9C7Y - chains A and C of the 5 polymer chains in the assembly; structure by electron microscopy, 3.24 A resolution.

# Chain A
Molecule: RNA-directed RNA polymerase L
Source organism: Human respiratory syncytial virus A2
Notes: EC 2.7.7.48, 2.1.1.56, 2.7.7.-, 2.7.7.88
UniProtKB: P28887 (L_HRSVA); numbering as in UniProt (aligned over 1-2165)
Sequence (2201 residues; numbered -35 to 2165; the number before each row is that of its first residue; numbers below 1 keep their minus sign (Met-35 is residue -35)):
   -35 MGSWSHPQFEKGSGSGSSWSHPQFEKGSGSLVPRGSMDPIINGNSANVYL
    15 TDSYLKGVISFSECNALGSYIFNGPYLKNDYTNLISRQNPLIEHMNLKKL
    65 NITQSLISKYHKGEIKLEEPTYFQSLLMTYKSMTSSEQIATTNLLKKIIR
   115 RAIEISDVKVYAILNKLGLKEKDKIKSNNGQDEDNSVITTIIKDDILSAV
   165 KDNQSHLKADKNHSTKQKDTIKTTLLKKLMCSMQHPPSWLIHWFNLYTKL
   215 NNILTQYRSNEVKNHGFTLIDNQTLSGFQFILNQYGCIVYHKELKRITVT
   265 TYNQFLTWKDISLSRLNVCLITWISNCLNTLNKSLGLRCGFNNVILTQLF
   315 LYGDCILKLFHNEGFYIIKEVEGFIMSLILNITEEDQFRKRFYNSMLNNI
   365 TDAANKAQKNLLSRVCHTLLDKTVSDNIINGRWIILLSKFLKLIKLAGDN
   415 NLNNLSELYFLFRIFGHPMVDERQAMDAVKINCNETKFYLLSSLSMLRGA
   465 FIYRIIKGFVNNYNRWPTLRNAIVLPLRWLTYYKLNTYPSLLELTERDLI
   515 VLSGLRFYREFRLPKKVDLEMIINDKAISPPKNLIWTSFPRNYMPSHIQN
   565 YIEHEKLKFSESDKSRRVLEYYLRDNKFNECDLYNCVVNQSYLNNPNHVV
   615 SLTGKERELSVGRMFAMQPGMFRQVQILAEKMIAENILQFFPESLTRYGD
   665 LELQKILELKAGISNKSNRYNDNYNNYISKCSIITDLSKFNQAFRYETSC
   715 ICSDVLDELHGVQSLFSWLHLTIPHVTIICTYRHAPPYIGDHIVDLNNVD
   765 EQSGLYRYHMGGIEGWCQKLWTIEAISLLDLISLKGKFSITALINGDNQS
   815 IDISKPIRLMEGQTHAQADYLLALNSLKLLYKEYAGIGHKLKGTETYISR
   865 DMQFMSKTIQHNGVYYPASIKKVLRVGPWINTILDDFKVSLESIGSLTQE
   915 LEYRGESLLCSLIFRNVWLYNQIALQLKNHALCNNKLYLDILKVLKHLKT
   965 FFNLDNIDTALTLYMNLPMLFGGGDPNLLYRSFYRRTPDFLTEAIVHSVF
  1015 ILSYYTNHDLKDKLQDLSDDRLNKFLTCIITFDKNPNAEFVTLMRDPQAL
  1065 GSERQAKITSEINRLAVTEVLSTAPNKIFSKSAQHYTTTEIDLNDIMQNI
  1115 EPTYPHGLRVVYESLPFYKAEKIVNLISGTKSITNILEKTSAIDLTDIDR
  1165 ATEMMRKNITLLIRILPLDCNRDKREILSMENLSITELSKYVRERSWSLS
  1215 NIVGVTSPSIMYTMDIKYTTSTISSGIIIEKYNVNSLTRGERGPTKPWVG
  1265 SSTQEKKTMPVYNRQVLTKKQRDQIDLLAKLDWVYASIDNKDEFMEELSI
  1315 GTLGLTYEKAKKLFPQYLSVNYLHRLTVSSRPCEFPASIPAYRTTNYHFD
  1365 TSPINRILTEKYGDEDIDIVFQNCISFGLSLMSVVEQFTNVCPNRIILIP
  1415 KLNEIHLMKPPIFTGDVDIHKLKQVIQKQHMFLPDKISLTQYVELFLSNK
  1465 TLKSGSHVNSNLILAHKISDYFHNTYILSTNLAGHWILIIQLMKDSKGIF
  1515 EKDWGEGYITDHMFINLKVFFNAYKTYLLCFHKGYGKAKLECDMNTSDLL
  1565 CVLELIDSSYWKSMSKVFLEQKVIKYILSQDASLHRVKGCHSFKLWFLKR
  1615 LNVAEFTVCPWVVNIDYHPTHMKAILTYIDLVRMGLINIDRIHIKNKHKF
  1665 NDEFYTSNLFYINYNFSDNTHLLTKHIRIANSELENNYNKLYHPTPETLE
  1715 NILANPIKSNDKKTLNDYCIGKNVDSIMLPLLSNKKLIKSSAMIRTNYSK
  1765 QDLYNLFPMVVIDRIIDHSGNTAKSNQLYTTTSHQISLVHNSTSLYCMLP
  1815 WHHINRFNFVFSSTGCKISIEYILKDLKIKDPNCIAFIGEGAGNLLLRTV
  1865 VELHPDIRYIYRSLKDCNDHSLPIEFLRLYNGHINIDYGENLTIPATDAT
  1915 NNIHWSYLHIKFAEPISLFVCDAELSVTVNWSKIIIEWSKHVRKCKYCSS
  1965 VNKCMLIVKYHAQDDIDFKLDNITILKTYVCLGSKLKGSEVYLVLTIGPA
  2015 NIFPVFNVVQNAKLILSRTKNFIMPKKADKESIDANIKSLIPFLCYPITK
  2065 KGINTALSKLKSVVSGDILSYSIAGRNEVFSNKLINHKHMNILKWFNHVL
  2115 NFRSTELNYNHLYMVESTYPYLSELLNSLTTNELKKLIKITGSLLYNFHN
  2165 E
Not modelled in the structure: -35 to 10, 135-182, 619-627, 660-688, 1185-1189, 1461-2165
Differences from the reference sequence: initiating methionine (-35); expression tag (-34 to 0)
Ligand contacts: jnj-2729 (A1AWZ; (2S)-1,1,1-trifluoro-2-[5-fluoro-6-(4-fluorophenyl)-4-(2-hydroxypropan-2-yl)pyridin-2-yl]-3-[(4M)-4-(8-methoxyquinolin-6-yl)-1H-1,2,3-triazol-1-yl]propan-2-ol): Pro1002, Gly1218, Val1219, Thr1220, Ser1221, Ile1241, Leu1337, His1338, Arg1345, Phe1349, Thr1365, Ile1368, Asn1369, Leu1372, Thr1373, Tyr1376, Asp1378, Glu1379, Asp1380, Ile1381, Asp1382, Ile1383, Val1384, Phe1385, Gln1386, Cys1388, Met1422

# Chain C
Molecule: Phosphoprotein
Source organism: Human respiratory syncytial virus A2
UniProtKB: P03421 (PHOSP_HRSVA); numbering as in UniProt (aligned over 1-241)
Sequence (256 residues; numbered 1 to 256; the number before each row is that of its first residue):
     1 MEKFAPEFHGEDANNRATKFLESIKGKFTSPKDPKKKDSIISVNSIDIEV
    51 TKESPITSNSTIINPTNETDDTAGNKPNYQRKPLVSFKEDPTPSDNPFSK
   101 LYKETIETFDNNEEESSYSYEEINDQTNDNITARLDRIDEKLSEILGMLH
   151 TLVVASAGPTSARDGIRDAMIGLREEMIEKIRTEALMTNDRLEAMARLRN
   201 EESEKMAKDTSDEVSLNPTSEKLNNLLEGNDSDNDLSLEDFKGENKYFQG
   251 HHHHHH
Not modelled in the structure: 1-129, 187-256
Differences from the reference sequence: expression tag (242-256)

# Interface between chain A and chain C
Residue-residue contacts (74):
  Leu455(A) - Met148(C)
  Leu455(A) - Leu152(C)  hydrophobic
  Leu458(A) - Thr151(C)
  Ser459(A) - Gly147(C)
  Ser459(A) - Met148(C)
  Ser459(A) - Thr151(C)  hydrogen bond
  Arg462(A) - His150(C)  hydrogen bond
  Arg462(A) - Thr151(C)
  Arg462(A) - Val154(C)
  Arg484(A) - Glu175(C)  salt bridge
  Val488(A) - Ser143(C)  hydrogen bond (backbone-side chain)
  Val488(A) - Leu146(C)  hydrophobic
  Pro490(A) - Asp139(C)
  Pro490(A) - Ser143(C)
  Leu491(A) - Asp136(C)
  Arg511(A) - Glu140(C)
  Arg511(A) - Lys141(C)
  Arg511(A) - Glu144(C)  salt bridge
  Ile514(A) - Glu144(C)
  Ile514(A) - Gly147(C)
  Ile514(A) - Met148(C)  hydrophobic
  Val515(A) - Ser143(C)
  Val515(A) - Glu144(C)
  Ser517(A) - Gly147(C)  hydrogen bond (side chain-backbone)
  Ser517(A) - His150(C)  hydrogen bond (backbone-side chain)
  Ser517(A) - Thr151(C)  hydrogen bond
  Gly518(A) - Gly147(C)
  Gly518(A) - His150(C)  hydrogen bond (backbone-side chain)
  Leu519(A) - His150(C)
  Arg520(A) - His150(C)
  Tyr522(A) - Glu175(C)
  Arg523(A) - Glu175(C)  hydrogen bond (backbone-side chain)
  Arg523(A) - Glu176(C)  salt bridge
  Tyr598(A) - Glu176(C)  hydrogen bond
  Val602(A) - Glu176(C)
  Val602(A) - Met177(C)
  Val602(A) - Lys180(C)
  Asn603(A) - Lys180(C)
  Gln604(A) - Asp168(C)
  Asn608(A) - Ala162(C)  hydrogen bond (side chain-backbone)
  Asn608(A) - Arg163(C)  hydrogen bond (side chain-backbone)
  Tyr710(A) - Val154(C)  hydrogen bond (side chain-backbone)
  Tyr710(A) - Ala155(C)
  Tyr710(A) - Ala157(C)  hydrogen bond (side chain-backbone)
  Tyr710(A) - Gly158(C)
  Tyr710(A) - Pro159(C)
  Tyr710(A) - Arg167(C)  hydrogen bond
  Glu711(A) - Ala155(C)
  Cys714(A) - Val154(C)
  Cys714(A) - Ala155(C)  hydrophobic
  Ile715(A) - Val154(C)  hydrophobic
  Asp718(A) - Val154(C)
  Asp718(A) - Ile171(C)
  Asp718(A) - Arg174(C)  salt bridge
  Asp721(A) - Arg174(C)
  Glu722(A) - Arg174(C)  salt bridge
  Gly725(A) - Arg174(C)
  Gly725(A) - Glu175(C)
  Gly725(A) - Glu176(C)  hydrogen bond (backbone-backbone)
  Val726(A) - Arg174(C)  hydrogen bond (backbone-side chain)
  Val726(A) - Glu176(C)
  Gln727(A) - Asp168(C)
  Gln727(A) - Gly172(C)
  Gln727(A) - Leu173(C)
  Gln727(A) - Arg174(C)
  Gln727(A) - Met177(C)
  Ser728(A) - Arg167(C)
  Ser731(A) - Arg167(C)
  His734(A) - Pro159(C)
  Leu735(A) - Gly158(C)
  Leu735(A) - Ala162(C)  hydrophobic
  Leu735(A) - Arg167(C)
  His739(A) - Pro159(C)  hydrogen bond (side chain-backbone)
  His739(A) - Arg163(C)
Other interface residues (no listed pair), chain A (43 interface residues in all): Ser456, Leu489, Leu607, His724, Pro738, Met774
Other interface residues (no listed pair), chain C (30 interface residues in all): Glu179

# In short
The interface between chain A and chain C involves 43 residues on one side and 30 on the other; the contacts
include 17 hydrogen bonds and 5 salt bridges. Polar pairs include Arg484(A)-Glu175(C), Arg511(A)-Glu144(C) and
Arg523(A)-Glu176(C). Bound to chain A: jnj-2729.
Here chain A is RNA-directed RNA polymerase L and chain C is Phosphoprotein, both from Human respiratory
syncytial virus A2. Entry 9C7Y (Structure Of Respiratory Syncytial Virus Polymerase in complex with JNJ-2729)
was determined by electron microscopy.
